PDB entry 9KNJ | X-ray diffraction, 2.70 A resolution | chains B and C of the 3 polymer chains in the assembly

[Chain B (and C)]
Protein: PHA synthase
Source organism: Aeromonas caviae
Notes: chain C of this document is another copy of the same molecule, construct and numbering; everything in this record applies to it too
Reference sequence: O32471 (O32471_AERCA); residues 1-594 here = UniProt positions 1-594
Chain sequence (596 residues; each row starts with the number of its first residue; numbers below 1 keep their minus sign (Gly-1 is residue -1)):
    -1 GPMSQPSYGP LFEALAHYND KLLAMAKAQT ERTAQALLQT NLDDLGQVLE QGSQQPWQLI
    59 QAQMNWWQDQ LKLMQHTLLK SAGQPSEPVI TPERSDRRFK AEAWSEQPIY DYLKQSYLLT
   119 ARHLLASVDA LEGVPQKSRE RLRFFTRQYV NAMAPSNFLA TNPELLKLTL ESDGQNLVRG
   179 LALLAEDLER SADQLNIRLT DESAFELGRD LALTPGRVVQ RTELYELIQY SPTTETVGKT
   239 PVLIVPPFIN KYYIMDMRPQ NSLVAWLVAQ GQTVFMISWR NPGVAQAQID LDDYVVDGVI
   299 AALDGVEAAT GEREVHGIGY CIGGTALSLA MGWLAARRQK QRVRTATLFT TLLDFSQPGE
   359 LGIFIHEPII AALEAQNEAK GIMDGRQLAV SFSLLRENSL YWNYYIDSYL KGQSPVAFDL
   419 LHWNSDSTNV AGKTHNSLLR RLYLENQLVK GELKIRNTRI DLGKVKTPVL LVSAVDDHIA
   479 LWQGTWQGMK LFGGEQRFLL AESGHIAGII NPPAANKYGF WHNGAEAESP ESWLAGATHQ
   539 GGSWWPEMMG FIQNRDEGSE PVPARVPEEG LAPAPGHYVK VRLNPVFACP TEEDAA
Disordered / not traced: -1 to 4, 41-52, 78-102, 169-170, 196-197, 555-556, 586-594 (chain C: -1 to 4, 45-50, 79-103, 167-170, 196-202, 554-557, 584-594)
Construct notes: expression tag (-1 to 0)

[How chain B and chain C interact]
Contacting residue pairs (65):
  Ser5(B) - Gln105(C)
  Tyr6(B) - Ile107(C)  hydrophobic
  Leu9(B) - Ile107(C)  hydrophobic
  Gln61(B) - Tyr115(C)
  Trp64(B) - Leu111(C)
  Trp64(B) - Ser114(C)
  Trp64(B) - Tyr115(C)  hydrophobic
  Trp64(B) - Thr118(C)
  Trp65(B) - Leu111(C)  hydrophobic
  Trp65(B) - Lys112(C)
  Trp65(B) - Tyr115(C)  hydrophobic
  Gln68(B) - Leu111(C)
  Leu69(B) - Leu111(C)  hydrophobic
  Met72(B) - Ile107(C)  hydrophobic
  Met72(B) - Tyr110(C)  hydrophobic
  Met72(B) - Leu111(C)  hydrophobic
  Ser103(B) - Ser5(C)
  Glu104(B) - Ser5(C)  hydrogen bond (backbone-side chain)
  Glu104(B) - Leu9(C)
  Ile107(B) - Tyr6(C)  hydrophobic
  Ile107(B) - Leu9(C)  hydrophobic
  Ile107(B) - Leu69(C)  hydrophobic
  Ile107(B) - Met72(C)  hydrophobic
  Tyr108(B) - Asn396(C)
  Tyr108(B) - Trp400(C)  hydrogen bond
  Tyr110(B) - Met72(C)  hydrophobic
  Tyr110(B) - Tyr110(C)  hydrogen bond
  Leu111(B) - Trp64(C)
  Leu111(B) - Trp65(C)
  Leu111(B) - Gln68(C)
  Leu111(B) - Leu69(C)  hydrophobic
  Lys112(B) - Trp65(C)
  Lys112(B) - Tyr147(C)
  Lys112(B) - Asn396(C)  hydrogen bond (side chain-backbone)
  Lys112(B) - Ser397(C)
  Lys112(B) - Trp400(C)
  Ser114(B) - Trp64(C)
  Tyr115(B) - Gln61(C)  hydrogen bond
  Tyr115(B) - Trp64(C)
  Tyr115(B) - Trp65(C)  hydrophobic
  Tyr115(B) - His121(C)
  Tyr115(B) - Tyr399(C)  hydrogen bond
  Thr118(B) - Trp64(C)  hydrogen bond
  Thr118(B) - Thr118(C)  hydrogen bond
  Thr118(B) - His121(C)
  Ala119(B) - Val148(C)  hydrophobic
  Arg120(B) - Val148(C)
  Arg120(B) - Ala152(C)
  His121(B) - Thr118(C)
  His121(B) - Leu122(C)
  Leu122(B) - Leu122(C)  hydrophobic
  Leu123(B) - Arg141(C)
  Leu123(B) - Arg145(C)
  Asp127(B) - Arg145(C)  salt bridge
  Arg141(B) - Leu123(C)
  Thr144(B) - Leu123(C)
  Arg145(B) - Asp127(C)  salt bridge
  Tyr147(B) - Lys112(C)
  Tyr147(B) - Leu116(C)  hydrophobic
  Val148(B) - Leu116(C)
  Val148(B) - Arg120(C)
  Met151(B) - Lys112(C)
  Asn396(B) - Lys112(C)  hydrogen bond (backbone-side chain)
  Tyr399(B) - Tyr115(C)
  Trp400(B) - Tyr108(C)  hydrogen bond
Also at the interface, not in a pair above, chain B (39 interface residues in all): Leu116, Ser125, Val126, Asn149, Ser397
Also at the interface, not in a pair above, chain C (37 interface residues in all): Ala119, Ser125, Val126, Thr144

[In short]
Chain B and chain C form an interface of 39 and 37 residues respectively, with 10 hydrogen bonds and 2 salt
bridges. Polar pairs include Asp127(B)-Arg145(C), Glu104(B)-Ser5(C) and Tyr108(B)-Trp400(C).
Both chains are PHA synthase (Aeromonas caviae). Entry 9KNJ (Crystal structure of glycerol-bound full-length
PHA synthase (PhaC) from Aeromonas caviae) was determined by X-ray diffraction, deposited together with 9KNK
and 9KNL.
